PDB entry 6XKW | electron microscopy, 5.20 A resolution (low resolution: residue-level contacts below are approximate; hydrogen-bond / salt-bridge calls are withheld) | chains n and h of the 11 polymer chains in the assembly

# Chain n
Name: Cytochrome c oxidase, Cbb3-type, subunit I
From: Rhodobacter capsulatus (strain ATCC BAA-309 / NBRC 16581 / SB1003)
Notes: EC 1.9.3.1
UniProtKB: D5ARP4 (D5ARP4_RHOCB); residue numbers follow UniProt; this construct covers 1-532
Sequence (532 residues; each row starts with the number of its first residue):
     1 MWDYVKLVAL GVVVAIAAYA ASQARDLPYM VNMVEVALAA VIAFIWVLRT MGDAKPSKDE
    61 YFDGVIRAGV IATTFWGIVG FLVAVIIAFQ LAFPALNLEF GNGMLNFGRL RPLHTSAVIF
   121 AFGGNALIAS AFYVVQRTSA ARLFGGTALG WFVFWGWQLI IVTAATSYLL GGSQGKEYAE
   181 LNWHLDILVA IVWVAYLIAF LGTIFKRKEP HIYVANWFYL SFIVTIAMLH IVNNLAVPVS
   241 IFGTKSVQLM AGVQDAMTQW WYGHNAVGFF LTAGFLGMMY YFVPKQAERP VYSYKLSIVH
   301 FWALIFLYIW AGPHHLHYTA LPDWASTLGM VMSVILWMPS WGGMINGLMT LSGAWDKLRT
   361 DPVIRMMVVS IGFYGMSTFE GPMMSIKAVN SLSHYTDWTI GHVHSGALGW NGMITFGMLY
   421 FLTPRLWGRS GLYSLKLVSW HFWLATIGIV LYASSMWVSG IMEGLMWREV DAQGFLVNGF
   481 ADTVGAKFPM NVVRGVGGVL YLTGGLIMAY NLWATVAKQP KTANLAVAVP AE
Not modelled in the structure: 1-56, 528-532
Metal / ion sites: heme c Fe site 1: His114, His404; Cu ion: His264, His314, His315; heme c Fe site 2 near His402 (its only coordinating residue here)
Residues lining bound ligands:
  - heme c (HEC), molecule 1: Phe81, Ala84, Val85, Ile87, Ala88, Leu91, Phe107, Arg111, His114, Thr115, Val118, Ile119, Glu177, Tyr178, Leu271, Asp397, Thr399, Ile400, Val403, His404, Ala407, Leu408, Tyr452, Arg494, Gly498, Tyr501
  - heme c (HEC), molecule 2: Glu177, Tyr178, Trp260, His264, Val267, Leu271, Thr272, Tyr308, His314, His315, Ser333, Leu336, Ser340, Tyr374, Ser377, Thr378, Gly381, Pro382, Met384, Ser385, Asn390, Ser393, His394, Thr399, His402, Val403, Gly406, Ala407, Asn411

# Chain h
Name: Cytochrome c oxidase, Cbb3-type, biogenesis protein CcoH
From: Rhodobacter capsulatus (strain ATCC BAA-309 / NBRC 16581 / SB1003)
UniProtKB: D5ARP9 (D5ARP9_RHOCB); residue numbers follow UniProt; this construct covers 1-151
Sequence (151 residues; row label = number of the first residue in the row):
     1 MAKPLTGRKV LLMFVAFFGL IIAVNVTMAV QAVKTFPGLE VANSYVASQT FDADRAAQER
    61 LGWTVKPAYA DGVLSLDIRD RAGQPAPLGQ LEVLVGRTTM AAEDRTPQMT RTDGVYSAPL
   121 SLAPGAWLIH LSATSADGVL FRQRLDFFVE G
Not modelled in the structure: 1-10, 36-151

# How chain n and chain h interact
Contacting residue pairs (13; chain n residue first):
  Met344(n) with Phe18(h)
  Trp355(n) with Leu11(h)
  Leu358(n) with Leu11(h)
  Arg365(n) with Phe14(h)
  Val369(n) with Phe14(h)
  Met376(n) with Ile21(h); Asn25(h)
  Phe379(n) with Asn25(h)
  Met383(n) with Asn25(h); Met28(h)
  Val389(n) with Ala32(h)
  Phe442(n) with Phe14(h)
  Trp443(n) with Met13(h)
Also at the interface, not in a pair above, chain n (13 interface residues in all): Trp341, Ile386
Also at the interface, not in a pair above, chain h (10 interface residues in all): Ile22, Ala29

# In short
13 residues of chain n and 10 residues of chain h are in contact. Ligands of chain n: heme c. His114(n) and
His404(n) coordinate heme c Fe site 1. His264(n), His314(n) and His315(n) coordinate a Cu ion ion.
Here chain n is Cytochrome c oxidase, Cbb3-type, subunit I and chain h is Cytochrome c oxidase, Cbb3-type,
biogenesis protein CcoH, both from Rhodobacter capsulatus (strain ATCC BAA-309 / NBRC 16581 / SB1003). Entry
6XKW (R. capsulatus CIII2CIV bipartite super-complex (SC-2A) with CcoH/cy) was determined by electron
microscopy together with 6XI0, 6XKT, 6XKU, 6XKV, 6XKX and 6XKZ from the same study.
